Entry 7UX4 (X-ray diffraction, 2.23 A resolution); this record covers chains A and C of the 4 polymer chains in the assembly.

Chain A:
Molecule: Secondary-alcohol dehydrogenase
Source organism: Thermoanaerobacter pseudethanolicus
Notes: EC 1.1.1.80
UniProtKB: P14941 (ADH_THEBR); residue numbers follow UniProt; this construct covers 1-352
Chain sequence (352 residues; each row starts with the number of its first residue):
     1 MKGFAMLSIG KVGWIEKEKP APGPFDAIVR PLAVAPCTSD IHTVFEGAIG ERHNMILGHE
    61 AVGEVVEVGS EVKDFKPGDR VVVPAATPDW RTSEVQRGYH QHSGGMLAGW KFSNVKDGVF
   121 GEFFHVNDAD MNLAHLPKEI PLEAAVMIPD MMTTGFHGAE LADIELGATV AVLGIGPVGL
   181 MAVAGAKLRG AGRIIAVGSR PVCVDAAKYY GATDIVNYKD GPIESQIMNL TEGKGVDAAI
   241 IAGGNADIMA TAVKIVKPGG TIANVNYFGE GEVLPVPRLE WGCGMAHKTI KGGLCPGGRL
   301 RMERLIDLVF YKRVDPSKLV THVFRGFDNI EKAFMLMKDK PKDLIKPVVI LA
Disordered / not traced: 1-2
Sequence notes: engineered mutation Ala86 (Ile in P14941)
Ion coordination: Zn2+: Cys37, His59, Glu60, Asp150; K+ site 1: Tyr99 (shared with 4 residues of chain B); K+ site 2: Gly259, Gly260, His287, Thr289 (shared with 1 residue of chain B)
Ligand contacts:
  - NADP (NAP; NADP nicotinamide-adenine-dinucleotide phosphate): Cys37, Thr38, Ser39, His42, Asp150, Met151, Thr154, Gly174, Ile175, Gly176, Pro177, Val178, Gly179, Val197, Ser199, Arg200, Ile223, Ala242, Gly243, Gly244, Ile248, Val265, Asn266, Tyr267, Gly293, Leu294, Cys295, Lys340
  - (1S,3S)-3-methylcyclohexan-1-ol (NWO): Cys37, Ser39, His59, Ala85, Trp110, Asp150, Leu294, Cys295

Chain C:
Molecule: NADP-dependent isopropanol dehydrogenase
Source organism: Thermoanaerobacter pseudethanolicus
Notes: EC 1.1.1.80; engineered mutation(s): I86A
UniProtKB: P14941 (ADH_THEBR); residues 1-352 here = UniProt positions 1-352
Chain sequence (352 residues; each row starts with the number of its first residue):
     1 MKGFAMLSIG KVGWIEKEKP APGPFDAIVR PLAVAPCTSD IHTVFEGAIG ERHNMILGHE
    61 AVGEVVEVGS EVKDFKPGDR VVVPAATPDW RTSEVQRGYH QHSGGMLAGW KFSNVKDGVF
   121 GEFFHVNDAD MNLAHLPKEI PLEAAVMIPD MMTTGFHGAE LADIELGATV AVLGIGPVGL
   181 MAVAGAKLRG AGRIIAVGSR PVCVDAAKYY GATDIVNYKD GPIESQIMNL TEGKGVDAAI
   241 IAGGNADIMA TAVKIVKPGG TIANVNYFGE GEVLPVPRLE WGCGMAHKTI KGGLCPGGRL
   301 RMERLIDLVF YKRVDPSKLV THVFRGFDNI EKAFMLMKDK PKDLIKPVVI LA
Sequence notes: conflict Ala86 (Ile in P14941)
Modified / non-standard residues: Met1 (N-formylmethionine; FME)
Ion coordination: Zn2+: Cys37, His59, Asp150; K+ site 1: Tyr99 (shared with 4 residues of chain D); K+ site 2: Gly259, Gly260, His287, Thr289 (shared with 1 residue of chain D)
Ligand contacts: NADP (NAP; NADP nicotinamide-adenine-dinucleotide phosphate): Cys37, Thr38, Ser39, His42, Asp150, Met151, Thr154, Gly174, Ile175, Gly176, Pro177, Val178, Gly179, Val197, Gly198, Ser199, Arg200, Cys203, Tyr218, Ile223, Ala242, Gly243, Gly244, Ile248, Val265, Asn266, Tyr267, Gly293, Leu294, Cys295, Lys340

Chain A / chain C interface:
Residue-residue contacts (23):
  Phe25(A) - Phe25(C)  hydrophobic
  Phe25(A) - Arg91(C)
  Trp90(A) - Gln96(C)
  Trp90(A) - Met131(C)
  Arg91(A) - Phe25(C)
  Arg91(A) - Asp128(C)  salt bridge
  Arg91(A) - Met131(C)
  Thr92(A) - Met131(C)
  Gln96(A) - Trp90(C)
  Gln96(A) - Met131(C)  hydrogen bond (side chain-backbone)
  Gln96(A) - Arg299(C)
  Gln96(A) - Leu300(C)  hydrogen bond (side chain-backbone)
  Arg97(A) - Leu300(C)
  Arg97(A) - Arg304(C)
  Asp128(A) - Arg91(C)  salt bridge
  Asp130(A) - Arg91(C)  salt bridge
  Met131(A) - Arg91(C)
  Met131(A) - Thr92(C)
  Met131(A) - Gln96(C)  hydrogen bond (backbone-side chain)
  Arg299(A) - Gln96(C)
  Leu300(A) - Gln96(C)  hydrogen bond (backbone-side chain)
  Leu300(A) - Arg97(C)
  Arg304(A) - Arg97(C)
Also at the interface, not in a pair above, chain A (13 interface residues in all): Gly298
Also at the interface, not in a pair above, chain C (14 interface residues in all): Ser93, Asp130, Gly298

Summary:
13 residues of chain A face 14 of chain C across their interface, with 4 hydrogen bonds and 3 salt bridges.
Polar pairs include Arg91(A)-Asp128(C), Asp128(A)-Arg91(C) and Asp130(A)-Arg91(C). Chain A binds NADP and
(1S,3S)-3-methylcyclohexan-1-ol. Bound to chain C: NADP.
Chain A is Secondary-alcohol dehydrogenase and chain C is NADP-dependent isopropanol dehydrogenase, both from
Thermoanaerobacter pseudethanolicus; the structure, Crystallographic snapshots of ternary complexes of
thermophilic secondary alcohol dehydrogenase from Thermoanaerobacter pseudoethanolicus reveal the dynamics
..., was determined by X-ray diffraction, deposited together with 7UUT and 7UTC.
